1P7L - chains A and C of the 4 polymer chains in the assembly; structure by X-ray diffraction, 2.50 A resolution.

[Chain A (and C)]
Molecule: S-adenosylmethionine synthetase
From: Escherichia coli
Notes: EC 2.5.1.6; chain C of this document is another copy of the same molecule, construct and numbering; everything in this record applies to it too
UniProtKB: P0A817 (METK_ECOLI); numbering as in UniProt (aligned over 1-383)
Amino-acid sequence (383 residues; each row starts with the number of its first residue):
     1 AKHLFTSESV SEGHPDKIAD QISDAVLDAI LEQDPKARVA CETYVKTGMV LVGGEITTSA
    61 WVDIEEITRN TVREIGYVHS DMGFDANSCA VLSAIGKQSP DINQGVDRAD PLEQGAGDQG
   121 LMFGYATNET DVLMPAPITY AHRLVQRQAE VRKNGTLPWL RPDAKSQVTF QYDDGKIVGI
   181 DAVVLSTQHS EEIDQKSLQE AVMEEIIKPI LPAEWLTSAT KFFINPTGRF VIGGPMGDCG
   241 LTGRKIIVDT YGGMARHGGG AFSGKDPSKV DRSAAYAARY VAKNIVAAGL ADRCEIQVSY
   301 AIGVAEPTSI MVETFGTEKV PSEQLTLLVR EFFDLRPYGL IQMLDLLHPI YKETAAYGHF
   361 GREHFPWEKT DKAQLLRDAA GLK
Ion coordination: Mg2+: Asp16 (together with AMP-PNP); K+ site 1: Glu42 (together with AMP-PNP) (shared with 2 residues of chain B); K+ site 2: Asp238, Cys239 (together with AMP-PNP) (shared with 1 residue of chain B)
Residues lining bound ligands:
  - AMP-PNP (ANP; phosphoaminophosphonic acid-adenylate ester), molecule 1: His14, Pro15, Asp16, Asp163, Ala164, Lys165, Ser186, Thr227, Arg229, Phe230, Ile232, Asp238, Arg244, Lys245
  - AMP-PNP (ANP), molecule 2: Glu42, Asp101, Ile102, Asp118, Gly259, Gly260, Ala261, Lys265, Asp271, Ile302
  - methionine (MET): Ala40, Glu55, Gln98, Ile102, Gly117, Asp118, Lys269, Ile302

[Chain A / chain C interface]
Contacting residue pairs - 19 pairs, chain A then chain C:
  Trp61(A) - Trp61(C)  hydrophobic
  Trp61(A) - Val62(C)
  Val62(A) - Trp61(C)
  Asp63(A) - Lys97(C)  salt bridge
  Glu65(A) - Gly96(C)
  Glu65(A) - Lys97(C)
  Glu66(A) - Lys97(C)  salt bridge
  Val91(A) - Ser93(C)
  Val91(A) - Ala94(C)
  Leu92(A) - Leu92(C)  hydrophobic
  Leu92(A) - Ser93(C)
  Ser93(A) - Val91(C)
  Ser93(A) - Leu92(C)
  Ser93(A) - Ser93(C)  hydrogen bond (backbone-backbone)
  Ala94(A) - Val91(C)
  Gly96(A) - Glu65(C)
  Lys97(A) - Asp63(C)  salt bridge
  Lys97(A) - Glu65(C)
  Lys97(A) - Glu66(C)  salt bridge
Also at the interface, not in a pair above, chain A (12 interface residues in all): Ile95
Also at the interface, not in a pair above, chain C (12 interface residues in all): Ile95

[Summary]
The chain A/chain C interface involves 12 residues from each chain; the contacts include 1 hydrogen bond and 4
salt bridges. Polar pairs include Asp63(A)-Lys97(C), Glu66(A)-Lys97(C) and Ser93(A)-Ser93(C). Bound to chain
A: AMP-PNP and methionine. Asp238(A) and Cys239(A) coordinate K+ site 2.
Both chains are S-adenosylmethionine synthetase (Escherichia coli). Entry 1P7L (S-Adenosylmethionine
synthetase complexed with AMPPNP and Met) was determined by X-ray diffraction, deposited together with 1RG9.
